Entry 6BOE (X-ray diffraction, 3.60 A resolution); this record covers chain A.

[Chain A]
Protein: Serine/threonine-protein kinase TBK1
Organism: Homo sapiens
Notes: EC 2.7.11.1
Reference sequence: Q9UHD2 (TBK1_HUMAN); residues 1-657 here = UniProt positions 1-657
Chain sequence (660 residues; each row starts with the number of its first residue; numbers below 1 keep their minus sign (Ser-2 is residue -2)):
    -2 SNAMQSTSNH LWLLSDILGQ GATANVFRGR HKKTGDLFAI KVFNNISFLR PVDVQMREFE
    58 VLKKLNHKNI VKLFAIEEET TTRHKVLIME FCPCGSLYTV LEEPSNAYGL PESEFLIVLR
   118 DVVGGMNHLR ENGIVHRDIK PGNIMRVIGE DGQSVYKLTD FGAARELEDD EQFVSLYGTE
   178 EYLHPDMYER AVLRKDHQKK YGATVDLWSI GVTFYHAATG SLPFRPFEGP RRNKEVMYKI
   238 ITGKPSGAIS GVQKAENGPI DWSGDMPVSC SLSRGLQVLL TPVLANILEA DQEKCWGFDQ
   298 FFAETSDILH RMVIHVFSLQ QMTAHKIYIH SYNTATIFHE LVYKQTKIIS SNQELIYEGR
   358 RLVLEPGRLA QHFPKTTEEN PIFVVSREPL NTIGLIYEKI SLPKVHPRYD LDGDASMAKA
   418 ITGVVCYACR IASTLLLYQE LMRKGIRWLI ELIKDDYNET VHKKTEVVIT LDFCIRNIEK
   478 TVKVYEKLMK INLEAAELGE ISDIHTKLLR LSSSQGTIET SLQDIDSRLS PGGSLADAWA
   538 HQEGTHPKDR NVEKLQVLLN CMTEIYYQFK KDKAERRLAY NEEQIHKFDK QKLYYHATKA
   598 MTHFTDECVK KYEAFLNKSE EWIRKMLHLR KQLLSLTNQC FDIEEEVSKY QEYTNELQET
Not modelled in the structure: -2 to -1, 18-21, 41-50, 159-174, 187-202, 482-493
Construct notes: expression tag (-2 to 0)
Small-molecule neighbours: E0S (2-amino-5-oxo-7-(propan-2-yl)-N-(1H-tetrazol-5-yl)-5H-[1]benzopyrano[2,3-b]pyridine-3-carboxamide): Leu15, Gly16, Val23, Ala36, Val68, Met86, Glu87, Phe88, Cys89, Pro90, Cys91, Gly92, Gly139, Met142, Thr156
Swiss-Prot annotation at these positions:
  - active site: Asp135 (Proton acceptor)
  - binding site (ATP): Leu15 to Val23, Lys38
  - modified residue: Ser172 (Phosphoserine), Lys607 (N6-methyllysine)
  - cross-link (Glycyl lysine isopeptide (Lys-Gly)): Lys30 (interchain with G-Cter in ubiquitin), Lys401 (interchain with G-Cter in ubiquitin)
  - natural variant: Phe24 (F24S: Loss of IFNB induction), Arg47 (R47H: In FTDALS4), Asp50 (D50A: In IIAE8), Tyr105 (Y105C: In FTDALS4), Val152 (V152L: No effect on IFNB induction), Gly159 (G159A: In IIAE8), Ile207 (I207V: In IIAE8; uncertain significance), Tyr212 (Y212D: In AIARV), Asp296 (D296H: In a breast pleomorphic lobular carcinoma sample), Ile305 (I305T: In FTDALS4), Leu306 (L306I: In FTDALS4; uncertain significance), Arg308 (R308Q: In FTDALS4), 14 further natural variant entries in UniProt
  - mutagenesis: Lys30 (K30R: Decreases ubiquitination. Abolishes ubiquitination, phosphorylation and kinase activity; when associated with R-401), Asp33 (D33A: Decreases phosphorylation and kinase activity), Lys38 (K38A: Loss of kinase activity), Asp135 (D135N: Loss of kinase activity), Ser172 (S172A: Loss of kinase activity. No effect on dimerization. Loss of USP38-mediated degradation; S172E: Decreased kinase activity), Leu316 (L316E: Decreases kinase activity. No effect on phosphorylation), Tyr325 (Y325E: Abolishes phosphorylation and kinase activity), Glu355 (E355R: Decreases phosphorylation and kinase activity. Abolishes dimerization; when associated with A-357 or R-448), Arg357 (R357A: Decreases phosphorylation and kinase activity. Abolishes dimerization; when associated with R-355), Lys401 (K401R: Decreases ubiquitination. Abolishes ubiquitination, phosphorylation and kinase activity; when associated with R-30), Glu448 (E448R: Decreases phosphorylation and kinase activity. Abolishes dimerization; when associated with R-355), His459 (H459E: Abolishes dimerization and decreases kinase activity but no effect on phosphorylation; when associated with E-466 and E-470), 11 further mutagenesis entries in UniProt
Reported in the primary citation:
  - binding site for E0S: Val23, Met142
  - conformationally variable residues (order/disorder transition): Gly18 to Ala21
  - mutagenesis - T156A: increased binding to 11
  - mutagenesis - K38A: abolished catalytic activity (proposed by the authors, not directly observed)
  - mutagenesis - K38A: increased expression (proposed by the authors, not directly observed)
  - mutagenesis - M86L: abolished expression
  - post-translational modification sites: Ser172

[Overview]
Bound to chain A: compound E0S. Curated annotation (UniProt) lists active-site residue Asp135, 10 ATP-binding
residues and 23 mutagenesis sites. From the paper: a binding site for E0S at Val23 and Met142; T156A increases
binding to 11; 3 substitutions were tested in all.
Chain A is Serine/threonine-protein kinase TBK1 (Homo sapiens); the structure, TBK1 in complex with
amide-coupled tetrazole analog of amlexanox, was determined by X-ray diffraction (same publication as 6BNY,
6BOD and 5W5V).
